5MRE - chains A and D of the 78 polymer chains in the assembly; structure by electron microscopy, 3.75 A resolution.

== Chain A ==
Molecule: 21S ribosomal RNA
Source organism: Saccharomyces cerevisiae
Sequence (3296 nucleotides; row label = number of the first residue in the row):
     1 GUAAAAAGUA GAAUAAUAGA UUUGAAAUAU UUAUUAUAUA GAUUUAAAGA GAUAAUCAUG
    61 GAGUAUAAUA AUUAAAUUUA AUAAAUUUAA UAUAACUAUU AAUAGAAUUA GGUUACUAAU
   121 AAAUUAAUAA CAAUUAAUUU UAAAACCUAA AGGUAAACCU UUAUAUUAAU AAUGUUAUUU
   181 UUUAUUAUUU UUAUAAUAAG AAUAAUUAUU AAUAAUAAUA AACUAAGUGA ACUGAAACAU
   241 CUAAGUAACU UAAGGAUAAG AAAUCAACAG AGAUAUUAUG AGUAUUGGUG AGAGAAAAUA
   301 AUAAAGGUCU AAUAAGUAUU AUGUGAAAAA AAUGUAAGAA AAUAGGAUAA CAAAUUCUAA
   361 GACUAAAUAC UAUUAAUAAG UAUAGUAAGU ACCGUAAGGG AAAGUAUGAA AAUGAUUAUU
   421 UUAUAAGCAA UCAUGAAUAU AUUAUAUUAU AUUAAUGAUG UACCUUUUGU AUAAUGGGUC
   481 AGCAAGUAAU UAAUAUUAGU AAAACAAUAA GUUAUAAAUA AAUAGAAUAA UAUAUAUAUA
   541 UAAAAAAAUA UAUUAAAAUA UUUAAUUAAU AUUAAUUGAC CCGAAAGCAA ACGAUCUAAC
   601 UAUGAUAAGA UGGAUAAACG AUCGAACAGG UUGAUGUUGC AAUAUCAUCU GAUUAAUUGU
   661 GGUUAGUAGU GAAAGACAAA UCUGGUUUGC AGAUAGCUGG UUUUCUAUGA AAUAUAUGUA
   721 AGUAUAGCCU UUAUAAAUAA UAAUUAUUAU AUAAUAUUAU AUUAAUAUUA UAUAAAGAAU
   781 GGUACAGCAA UUAAUAUAUA UUAGGGAACU AUUAAAGUUU UAUUAAUAAU AUUAAAUCUC
   841 GAAAUAUUUA AUUAUAUAUA AUAAAGAGUC AGAUUAUGUG CGAUAAGGUA AAUAAUCUAA
   901 AGGGAAACAG CCCAGAUUAA GAUAUAAAGU UCCUAAUAAA UAAUAAGUGA AAUAAAUAUU
   961 AAAAUAUUAU AAUAUAAUCA GUUAAUGGGU UUGACAAUAA CCAUUUUUUA AUGAACAUGU
  1021 AACAAUGCAC UGAUUUAUAA UAAAUAAAAA AAAAUAAUAU UUAAAAUCAA AUAUAUAUAU
  1081 AUUUGUUAAU AGAUAAUAUA CGGAUCUUAA UAAUAAGAAU UAUUUAAUUC CUAAUAUGGA
  1141 AUAUUAUAUU UUUAUAAUAA AAAUAUAAAU ACUGAAUAUC UAAAUAUUAU UAUUACUUUU
  1201 UUUUUAAUAA UAAUAAUAUG GUAAUAGAAC AUUUAAUGAU AAUAUAUAUU AGUUAUUAAU
  1261 UAAUAUAUGU AUUAAUUAAA UAGAGAAUGC UGACAUGAGU AACGAAAAAA AGGUAUAAAC
  1321 CUUUUCACCU AAAACAUAAG GUUUAACUAU AAAAGUACGG CCCCUAAUUA AAUUAAUAAA
  1381 AAUAUAAAUA UAUUUAAGAU GGGAUAAUCU AUAUUAAUAA AAAUUUAUCU UAAAAUAUAU
  1441 AUAUUAUUAA UAAUUAUAUU AAUUAAUUAA UAAUAUAUAU AAUUAUAUUA UAUAUUAUAU
  1501 AUUUUUUAUA UAAUAUAAAC UAAUAAAGAU CAGGAAAUAA UUAAUGUAUA CCGUAAUGUA
  1561 GACCGACUCA GGUAUGUAAG UAGAGAAUAU GAAGGUGAAU UAGAUAAUUA AAGGGAAGGA
  1621 ACUCGGCAAA GAUAGCUCAU AAGUUAGUCA AUAAAGAGUA AUAAGAACAA AGUUGUACAA
  1681 CUGUUUACUA AAAACACCGC ACUUUGCAGA AACGAUAAGU UUAAGUAUAA GGUGUGAACU
  1741 CUGCUCCAUG CUUAAUAUAU AAAUAAAAUU AUUUAACGAU AAUUUAAUUA AAUUUAGGUA
  1801 AAUAGCAGCC UUAUUAUGAG GGUUAUAAUG UAGCGAAAUU CCUUGGCCUA UAAUUGAGGU
  1861 CCCGCAUGAA UGACGUAAUG AUACAACAAC UGUCUCCCCU UUAAGCUAAG UGAAAUUGAA
  1921 AUCGUAGUGA AGAUGCUAUG UACCUUCAGC AAGACGGAAA GACCCUAUGC AGCUUUACUG
  1981 UAAUUAGAUA GAUCGAAUUA UUGUUUAUUA UAUUCAGCAU AUUAAGUAAU CCUAUUAUUA
  2041 GGUAAUCGUU UAGAUAUUAA UGAGAUACUU AUUAUAAUAU AAUGAUAAUU CUAAUCUUAU
  2101 AAAUAAUUAU UAUUAUUAUU AUUAAUAAUA AUAAUAUGCU UUCAAGCAUA GUGAUAAAAC
  2161 AUAUUUAUAU GAUAAUCACU UUACUUAAUA GAUAUAAUUC UUAAGUAAUA UAUAAUAUAU
  2221 AUUUUAUAUA UAUUAUAUAU AAUAUAAGAG ACAAUCUCUA AUUGGUAGUU UUGAUGGGGC
  2281 GUCAUUAUCA GCAAAAGUAU CUGAAUAAGU CCAUAAAUAA AUAUAUAAAA UUAUUGAAUA
  2341 AAAAAAAAAU AAUAUAUAUU AUAUAUAUUA AUUAUAAAUU GAAAUAUGUU UAUAUAAAUU
  2401 UAUAUUUAUU GAAUAUAUUU UAGUAAUAGA UAAAAAUAUG UACAGUAAAA UUGUAAGGAA
  2461 AACAAUAAUA ACUUUCUCCU CUCUCGGUGG GGGUUCACAC CUAUUUUUAA UAGGUGUGAA
  2521 CCCCUCUUCG GGGUUCCGGU UCCCUUUCGG GUCCCGGAAC UUAAAUAAAA AUGGAAAGAA
  2581 UUAAAUUAAU AUAAUGGUAU AACUGUGCGA UAAUUGUAAC ACAAACGAGU GAAACAAGUA
  2641 CGUAAGUAUG GCAUAAUGAA CAAAUAACAC UGAUUGUAAA GGUUAUUGAU AACGAAUAAA
  2701 AGUUACGCUA GGGAUAACAG GGUAAUAUAG CGAAAGAGUA GAUAUUGUAA GCUAUGUUUG
  2761 CCACCUCGAU GUCGACUCAA CAUUUCCUCU UGGUUGUAAA AGCUAAGAAG GGUUUGACUG
  2821 UUCGUCAAUU AAAAUGUUAC GUGAGUUGGG UUAAAUACGA UGUGAAUCAG UAUGGUUCCU
  2881 AUCUGCUGAA GGAAAUAUUA UCAAAUUAAA UCUCAUUAUU AGUACGCAAG GACCAUAAUG
  2941 AAUCAACCCA UGGUGUAUCU AUUGAUAAUA AUAUAAUAUA UUUAAUAAAA AUAAUACUUU
  3001 AUUAAUAUAU UAUCUAUAUU AGUUUAUAUU UUAAUUAUAU AUUAUCAUAG UAGAUAAGCU
  3061 AAGUUGAUAA UAAAUAAAUA UUGAAUACAU AUUAAAUAUG AAGUUGUUUU AAUAAGAUAA
  3121 UUAAUCUGAU AAUUUUAUAC UAAAAUUAAU AAUUAUAGGU UUUAUAUAUU AUUUAUAAAU
  3181 AAAUAUAUUA UAAUAAUAAU AAUUAUUAUU AUUAAUAAAA AAUAUUAAUU AUAAUAUUAA
  3241 UAAAAUACUA AUUUAUCAGU UAUCUAUAUA AUAUCUAAUC UAUUAUUCUA UAUACU
Disordered / not traced: 1-7, 80-83, 107-109, 129-131, 179-199, 554-559, 757-765, 811-815, 822, 967-1055, 1133-1136, 1153-1159, 1196-1204, 1375-1379, 1419-1422, 1441-1480, 1503-1505, 1538-1539, 2013-2077, 2101-2182, 2189-2197, 2222-2226, 2241-2242, 2277-2280, 2339-2344, 2393-2407, 2479-2572, 2715-2718, 2767-2771, 2985-3001, 3036-3039, 3179-3228, 3294-3296
Ion coordination: Mg2+ site 1 near A150 (its only coordinating residue here); Mg2+ site 2: A237, C238; Mg2+ site 3 near G245 (its only coordinating residue here); Mg2+ site 4 near A258 (its only coordinating residue here); Mg2+ site 5 near G280 (its only coordinating residue here); Mg2+ site 6 near U322 (its only coordinating residue here); Mg2+ site 7 near A359 (its only coordinating residue here); Mg2+ site 8 near G394 (its only coordinating residue here); Mg2+ site 9: A423, U424; Mg2+ site 10 near G427 (its only coordinating residue here); Mg2+ site 11: C464 (shared with 1 residue of chain N); Mg2+ site 12 near U466 (its only coordinating residue here); 127 more Mg2+ sites not listed

== Chain D ==
Molecule: uL4m
Source organism: Saccharomyces cerevisiae
UniProt: P51998 (RL4P_YEAST); residue numbers follow UniProt; this construct covers 29-280
Amino-acid sequence (252 residues; numbered 29 to 280; the number before each row is that of its first residue):
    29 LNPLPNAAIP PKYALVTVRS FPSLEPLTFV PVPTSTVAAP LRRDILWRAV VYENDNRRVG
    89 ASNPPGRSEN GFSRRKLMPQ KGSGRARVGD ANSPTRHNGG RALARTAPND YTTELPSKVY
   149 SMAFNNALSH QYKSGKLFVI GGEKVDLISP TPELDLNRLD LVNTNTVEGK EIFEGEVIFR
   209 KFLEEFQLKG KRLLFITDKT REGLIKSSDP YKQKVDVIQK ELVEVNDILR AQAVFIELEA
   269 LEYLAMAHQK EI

== Interface between chain A and chain D ==
Contacting residue pairs (128):
  A74(A) - Pro238(D)  hydrogen bond to the sugar
  A75(A) - Glu204(D)  phosphate contact
  A75(A) - Arg208(D)  salt bridge to the phosphate
  A75(A) - Pro238(D)  sugar contact
  A75(A) - Tyr239(D)  phosphate contact
  A76(A) - Arg208(D)  salt bridge to the phosphate
  A76(A) - Lys217(D)  phosphate contact
  A76(A) - Tyr239(D)  hydrogen bond to the phosphate
  A89(A) - Gln241(D)  sugar contact
  U97(A) - Asn91(D)  hydrogen bond to the sugar
  A98(A) - Val87(D)  base contact
  A98(A) - Ala89(D)  base contact
  A98(A) - Ala135(D)  sugar contact
  A98(A) - Pro136(D)  sugar contact
  U99(A) - Pro136(D)  sugar contact
  U377(A) - Val87(D)  sugar contact
  A378(A) - Val87(D)  sugar contact
  A378(A) - Ala89(D)  base contact
  A379(A) - Asn82(D)  base contact
  A379(A) - Asp83(D)  base contact
  A379(A) - Arg86(D)  hydrogen bond to the phosphate
  A379(A) - Val87(D)  hydrogen bond to the phosphate
  G380(A) - Arg86(D)  salt bridge to the phosphate
  G380(A) - Ala89(D)  sugar contact
  G380(A) - Ser90(D)  hydrogen bond to the sugar
  U383(A) - His125(D)  base contact
  A384(A) - Ser90(D)  base contact
  A384(A) - Asn91(D)  hydrogen bond to the base
  A384(A) - Pro92(D)  base contact
  A384(A) - Pro93(D)  base contact
  G399(A) - Ser101(D)  phosphate contact
  G399(A) - Arg103(D)  hydrogen bond to the sugar
  G400(A) - Phe100(D)  phosphate contact
  G400(A) - Ser101(D)  hydrogen bond to the phosphate
  A401(A) - Phe100(D)  phosphate contact
  A401(A) - Asn126(D)  phosphate contact
  A402(A) - Asn126(D)  phosphate contact
  C483(A) - Arg129(D)  phosphate contact
  A484(A) - Pro122(D)  sugar contact
  A484(A) - Thr123(D)  sugar contact
  A484(A) - Arg129(D)  salt bridge to the phosphate
  A485(A) - Arg129(D)  salt bridge to the phosphate
  A485(A) - Ala130(D)  sugar contact
  A485(A) - Leu131(D)  phosphate contact
  G486(A) - Leu131(D)  sugar contact
  U487(A) - Leu131(D)  base contact
  A488(A) - Arg133(D)  salt bridge to the phosphate
  A489(A) - Asp138(D)  phosphate contact
  A498(A) - Arg70(D)  hydrogen bond to the phosphate
  A498(A) - Asp72(D)  sugar contact
  A498(A) - Ile73(D)  sugar contact
  A498(A) - Arg76(D)  hydrogen bond to the base
  G499(A) - Arg70(D)  salt bridge to the phosphate
  G499(A) - Lys146(D)  sugar contact
  G499(A) - Val147(D)  sugar contact
  G499(A) - Met150(D)  sugar contact
  U500(A) - Lys146(D)  sugar contact
  C505(A) - Lys146(D)  salt bridge to the phosphate
  A506(A) - Ser145(D)  hydrogen bond to the phosphate
  U567(A) - Pro144(D)  base contact
  A568(A) - Arg76(D)  hydrogen bond to the base
  A568(A) - Glu142(D)  hydrogen bond to the sugar
  A568(A) - Leu143(D)  sugar contact
  A568(A) - Pro144(D)  sugar contact
  A569(A) - Thr141(D)  phosphate contact
  A569(A) - Glu142(D)  hydrogen bond to the phosphate
  C580(A) - Leu131(D)  phosphate contact
  C581(A) - Pro122(D)  phosphate contact
  C581(A) - Thr123(D)  sugar contact
  C581(A) - Leu131(D)  phosphate contact
  C582(A) - Arg95(D)  salt bridge to the phosphate
  C582(A) - Ser121(D)  phosphate contact
  C582(A) - Pro122(D)  phosphate contact
  C582(A) - Thr123(D)  sugar contact
  G583(A) - Arg95(D)  salt bridge to the phosphate
  G583(A) - Lys104(D)  phosphate contact
  G583(A) - Gln108(D)  hydrogen bond to the sugar
  G583(A) - Arg115(D)  sugar contact
  G583(A) - Gly117(D)  sugar contact
  G583(A) - Asp118(D)  phosphate contact
  G583(A) - Ser121(D)  hydrogen bond to the phosphate
  A584(A) - Lys104(D)  salt bridge to the phosphate
  A584(A) - Gln108(D)  hydrogen bond to the sugar
  A584(A) - Val116(D)  phosphate contact
  A584(A) - Gly117(D)  phosphate contact
  A585(A) - Lys104(D)  phosphate contact
  U687(A) - Arg103(D)  salt bridge to the phosphate
  U688(A) - Ser101(D)  hydrogen bond to the phosphate
  U688(A) - Arg103(D)  salt bridge to the phosphate
  G689(A) - Ser101(D)  hydrogen bond to the phosphate
  G689(A) - Arg102(D)  hydrogen bond to the phosphate
  A691(A) - Arg102(D)  hydrogen bond to the sugar
  G692(A) - Arg95(D)  hydrogen bond to the sugar
  G692(A) - Ser96(D)  hydrogen bond to the phosphate
  G692(A) - Arg102(D)  phosphate contact
  A693(A) - Arg102(D)  salt bridge to the phosphate
  U698(A) - Arg115(D)  hydrogen bond to the base
  A1236(A) - Arg258(D)  hydrogen bond to the phosphate
  U1237(A) - Arg220(D)  salt bridge to the phosphate
  U1237(A) - Arg258(D)  salt bridge to the phosphate
  G1238(A) - Arg220(D)  salt bridge to the phosphate
  U1277(A) - Trp75(D)  hydrogen bond to the sugar
  U1277(A) - Val79(D)  sugar contact
  A1278(A) - Trp75(D)  phosphate contact
  A1279(A) - Arg86(D)  hydrogen bond to the sugar
  A1280(A) - Arg133(D)  salt bridge to the phosphate
  U1281(A) - Pro92(D)  base contact
  U1281(A) - Arg129(D)  hydrogen bond to the base
  U1281(A) - Arg133(D)  salt bridge to the phosphate
  A1287(A) - Thr123(D)  base contact
  U1288(A) - Gly112(D)  base contact
  U1288(A) - Arg113(D)  hydrogen bond to the base
  U1288(A) - Ala114(D)  phosphate contact
  G1289(A) - Ala114(D)  phosphate contact
  G1289(A) - Thr123(D)  hydrogen bond to the base
  C1290(A) - Arg113(D)  salt bridge to the phosphate
  C1290(A) - Thr123(D)  sugar contact
  C1290(A) - Arg124(D)  sugar contact
  C1290(A) - His125(D)  hydrogen bond to the sugar
  U1291(A) - Arg113(D)  salt bridge to the phosphate
  U1291(A) - His125(D)  hydrogen bond to the sugar
  A1960(A) - Lys109(D)  salt bridge to the phosphate
  A1960(A) - Gly110(D)  phosphate contact
  G1961(A) - Lys109(D)  salt bridge to the phosphate
  U2709(A) - Gln108(D)  phosphate contact
  U2709(A) - Lys109(D)  phosphate contact
  A2710(A) - Gln108(D)  phosphate contact
  G2711(A) - Arg115(D)  salt bridge to the phosphate
Other interface residues (no listed pair), chain A (68 interface residues in all): G398, G482, A507, C690, A1959
Other interface residues (no listed pair), chain D (65 interface residues in all): Gly88, Asp237, Asn254, Gln260

== Summary ==
Chain A and chain D form an interface of 68 and 65 residues respectively; the contacts include 33 hydrogen
bonds and 24 salt bridges. Polar pairs include A384(A)-Asn91(D), A498(A)-Arg76(D) and A568(A)-Arg76(D).
A237(A) and C238(A) form the Mg2+ site 2.
Here chain A is 21S ribosomal RNA and chain D is uL4m, both from Saccharomyces cerevisiae. Entry 5MRE
(Structure of the yeast mitochondrial ribosome - Class B) was determined by electron microscopy together with
5MRC and 5MRF from the same study.
